PDB entry 6FT1 | X-ray diffraction, 1.40 A resolution | chain A

== Chain A ==
Protein: Flavodoxin
Organism: Bacillus cereus
UniProtKB: R8KEI7 (R8KEI7_BACCE); numbering as in UniProt (aligned over 2-148)
Chain sequence (147 residues; numbered 2 to 148; the number before each row is that of its first residue):
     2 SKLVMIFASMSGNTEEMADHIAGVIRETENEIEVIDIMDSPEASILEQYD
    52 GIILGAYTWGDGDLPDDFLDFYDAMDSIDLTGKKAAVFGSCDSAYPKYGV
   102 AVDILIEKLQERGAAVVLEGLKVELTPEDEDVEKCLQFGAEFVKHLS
From the paper describing this entry:
  - conformationally variable residues: Gly-61

== In short ==
The paper reports conformational variability at Gly-61.
Chain A is Flavodoxin (Bacillus cereus); the structure, Crystal structure of oxidised Flavodoxin 1 from
Bacillus cereus (1.4 A resolution), was determined by X-ray diffraction together with 6FSG and 6FSI from the
same study.
